Entry 7LLA (electron microscopy, 2.97 A resolution); this record covers chains A and D of the 4 polymer chains in the assembly.

Chain A (and D):
Molecule: ATP-citrate synthase
Source organism: Homo sapiens
Notes: EC 2.3.3.8; chain D of this document is another copy of the same molecule, construct and numbering; everything in this record applies to it too
UniProt: P53396 (ACLY_HUMAN); residues 1-1101 here = UniProt positions 1-1101
Sequence (1101 residues; each row starts with the number of its first residue):
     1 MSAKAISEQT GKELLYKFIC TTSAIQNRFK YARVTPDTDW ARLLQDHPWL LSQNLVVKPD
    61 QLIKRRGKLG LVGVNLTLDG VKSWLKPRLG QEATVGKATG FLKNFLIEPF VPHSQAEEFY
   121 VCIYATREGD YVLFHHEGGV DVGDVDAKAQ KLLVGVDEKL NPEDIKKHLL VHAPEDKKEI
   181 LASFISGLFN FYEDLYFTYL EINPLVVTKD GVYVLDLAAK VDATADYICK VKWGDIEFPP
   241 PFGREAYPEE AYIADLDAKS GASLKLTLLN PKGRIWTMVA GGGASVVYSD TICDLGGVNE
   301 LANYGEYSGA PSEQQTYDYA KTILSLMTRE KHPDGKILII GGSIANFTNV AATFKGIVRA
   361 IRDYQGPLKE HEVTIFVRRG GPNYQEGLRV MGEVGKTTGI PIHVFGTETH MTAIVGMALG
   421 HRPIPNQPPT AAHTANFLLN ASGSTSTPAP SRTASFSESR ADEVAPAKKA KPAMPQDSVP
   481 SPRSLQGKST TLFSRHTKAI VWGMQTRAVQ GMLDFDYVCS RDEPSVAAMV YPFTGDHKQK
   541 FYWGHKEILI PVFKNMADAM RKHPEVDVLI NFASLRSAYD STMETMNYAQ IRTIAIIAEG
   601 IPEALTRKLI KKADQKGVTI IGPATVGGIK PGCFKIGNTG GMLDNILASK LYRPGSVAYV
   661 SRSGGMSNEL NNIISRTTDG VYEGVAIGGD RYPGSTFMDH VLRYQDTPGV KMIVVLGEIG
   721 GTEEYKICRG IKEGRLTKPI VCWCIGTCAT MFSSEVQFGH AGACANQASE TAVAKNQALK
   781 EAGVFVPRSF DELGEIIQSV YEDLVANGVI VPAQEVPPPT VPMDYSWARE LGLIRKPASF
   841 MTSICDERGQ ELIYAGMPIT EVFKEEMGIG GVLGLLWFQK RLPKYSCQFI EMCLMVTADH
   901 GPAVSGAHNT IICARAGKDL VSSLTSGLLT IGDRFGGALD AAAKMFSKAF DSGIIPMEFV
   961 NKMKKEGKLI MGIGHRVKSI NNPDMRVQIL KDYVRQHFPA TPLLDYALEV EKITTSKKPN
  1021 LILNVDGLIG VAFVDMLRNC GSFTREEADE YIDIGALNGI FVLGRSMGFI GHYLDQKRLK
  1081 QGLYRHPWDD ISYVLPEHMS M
Not modelled in the structure: 1, 426-486, 751-766, 1100-1101
UniProt features mapped onto this chain:
  - active site: His760 (Tele-phosphohistidine intermediate)
  - binding site (ATP): Lys58, Arg66, Gly67, Pro109, Val111, Glu118, Asp216
  - binding site (Mg(2+)): Asp257, Ser260, Ala262
  - binding site (citrate): Gly309, Asn346, Thr348, Tyr364, Arg379
  - binding site (CoA): Leu779 to Ser789
  - modified residue: Tyr131 (Phosphotyrosine), Ser263 (Phosphoserine), Thr447 (Phosphothreonine), Ser451 (Phosphoserine), Ser455 (Phosphoserine), Ser459 (Phosphoserine), Ser481 (Phosphoserine), Lys540 (N6-acetyllysine), Lys546 (N6-acetyllysine), Lys554 (N6-acetyllysine), Thr639 (Phosphothreonine), Ser663 (Phosphoserine), Tyr682 (Phosphotyrosine), Ser839 (Phosphoserine), Lys948 (N6-acetyllysine), Lys968 (N6-acetyllysine), Lys978 (N6-acetyllysine), Lys1077 (N6-acetyllysine), Ser1100 (Phosphoserine)
  - cross-link (Glycyl lysine isopeptide (Lys-Gly)): Lys540 (interchain with G-Cter in ubiquitin), Lys546 (interchain with G-Cter in ubiquitin), Lys554 (interchain with G-Cter in ubiquitin)
  - mutagenesis: Lys540 (K540R/Q: Decreased acetylation and increased de novo lipid synthesis; when associated with R,Q-546 and R,Q-554. Abolished ubiquitination by the BCR(KLHL25)complex; when associated with R-546 and R-554), Lys546 (K546R/Q: Decreased acetylation and increased de novo lipid synthesis; when associated with R,Q-540 and R,Q-554. Abolished ubiquitination by the BCR(KLHL25) complex ...), Lys554 (K554R/Q: Decreased acetylation and increased de novo lipid synthesis; when associated with R,Q-540 and R,Q-546. Abolished ubiquitination by the BCR(KLHL25) complex ...), His760 (H760A: Reduced enzyme activity)
Small-molecule neighbours:
  - acetyl coenzyme A (ACO), molecule 1: Asn346, Phe533, Phe572, Ala573, Ser574, Arg576, Ser577, Ile597, Ala598, Glu599, Ala624, Thr625, Val626, Gly665
  - acetyl coenzyme A (ACO), molecule 2: Lys964, Leu969, Ile970, Ile973, Thr1014, Lys1017, Lys1018, Leu1021
  - oxaloacetate ion (OAA), molecule 1: Gly309, Ala310, Asn346, Phe347, Thr348, Asn638
  - oxaloacetate ion (OAA), molecule 2: His900, Val904, Arg934, Phe935, Gly936, Ala938, Asp1026, Phe1061, Arg1065
From the paper describing this entry:
  - catalytic residues: Glu599 (proposed by the authors, not directly observed)

Interface between chain A and chain D:
Residue-residue contacts - 79 pairs, chain A then chain D:
  Asp536(A) with Lys1080(D)
  His537(A) with Lys1080(D)
  Tyr825(A) with Asp1089(D), hydrogen bond
  Lys836(A) with Asp1090(D), salt bridge
  Ala838(A) with Asp1089(D); Ser1092(D)
  Ser839(A) with Asp1090(D), hydrogen bond; Ile1091(D)
  Phe840(A) with His1086(D); Asp1090(D); Ile1091(D)
  Met841(A) with Ile1091(D); Ser1092(D); Val1094(D), hydrophobic
  Thr842(A) with Ile1091(D); Tyr1093(D); Val1094(D), hydrogen bond (backbone-backbone)
  Ser843(A) with Val1094(D); Leu1095(D)
  Cys845(A) with Tyr1093(D); Leu1095(D)
  Asp846(A) with Tyr1093(D); Leu1095(D)
  Glu847(A) with Arg1085(D), salt bridge; Trp1088(D), hydrogen bond; Tyr1093(D), hydrogen bond
  Arg848(A) with Tyr1093(D)
  Ile853(A) with Leu1095(D)
  Tyr854(A) with Leu1095(D)
  Ala855(A) with Leu1095(D); Pro1096(D); Met1099(D), hydrophobic
  Gly856(A) with Pro1096(D); Glu1097(D); His1098(D); Met1099(D)
  Met857(A) with His1098(D)
  Glu861(A) with His1098(D), salt bridge
  Arg881(A) with Met1099(D)
  Lys918(A) with Val921(D)
  Val921(A) with Lys918(D)
  Leu929(A) with Leu929(D), hydrophobic
  Lys1080(A) with Asp536(D)
  Gln1081(A) with Lys540(D)
  Arg1085(A) with Glu847(D), salt bridge
  His1086(A) with Phe840(D)
  Trp1088(A) with Glu847(D), hydrogen bond; Arg848(D)
  Asp1089(A) with Tyr825(D), hydrogen bond; Arg829(D); Lys836(D); Ala838(D)
  Asp1090(A) with Lys836(D), salt bridge; Ala838(D); Ser839(D), hydrogen bond; Phe840(D)
  Ile1091(A) with Ser839(D); Phe840(D); Met841(D); Thr842(D)
  Ser1092(A) with Ala838(D); Met841(D)
  Tyr1093(A) with Thr842(D); Cys845(D); Glu847(D), hydrogen bond
  Val1094(A) with Met841(D), hydrophobic; Thr842(D), hydrogen bond (backbone-backbone)
  Leu1095(A) with Ser843(D); Cys845(D); Ile853(D); Tyr854(D); Ala855(D)
  Pro1096(A) with Ala855(D); Gly856(D)
  Glu1097(A) with Gly856(D)
  His1098(A) with Gly856(D); Glu861(D), salt bridge
  Met1099(A) with Ala855(D), hydrophobic; Arg881(D)
Also at the interface, not in a pair above, chain A (47 interface residues in all): Lys540, Arg829, Pro837, Ile844, Leu875, Gln879, Ser922
Also at the interface, not in a pair above, chain D (47 interface residues in all): His537, Pro837, Ile844, Asp846, Met857, Leu875, Gln879, Ser922, Gln1081

Summary:
The chain A/chain D interface involves 47 residues from each chain, with 10 hydrogen bonds and 6 salt bridges.
Polar pairs include Lys836(A)-Asp1090(D), Glu847(A)-Arg1085(D) and Glu861(A)-His1098(D). Bound to chain A:
acetyl coenzyme A and oxaloacetate ion. From the paper: the catalytic residue Glu599(A).
Both chains are ATP-citrate synthase (Homo sapiens). Entry 7LLA (Structure of human ATP citrate lyase in
complex with acetyl-CoA and oxaloacetate (EM map was generated ...) was determined by electron microscopy,
deposited together with 7LIW and 7LJ9.
